Entry 9BYM (electron microscopy, 3.11 A resolution); this record covers chains H and I of the 18 polymer chains in the assembly.

== Chain H ==
Protein: ATP synthase F1 subunit delta
Organism: Sus scrofa
Reference sequence: A0A4X1VPE5 (A0A4X1VPE5_PIG); residues -21 to 146 here correspond to UniProt positions 1-168 (UniProt number = residue number + 22)
Amino-acid sequence (168 residues; numbered -21 to 146; the number before each row is that of its first residue; numbers below 1 keep their minus sign (Met-21 is residue -21)):
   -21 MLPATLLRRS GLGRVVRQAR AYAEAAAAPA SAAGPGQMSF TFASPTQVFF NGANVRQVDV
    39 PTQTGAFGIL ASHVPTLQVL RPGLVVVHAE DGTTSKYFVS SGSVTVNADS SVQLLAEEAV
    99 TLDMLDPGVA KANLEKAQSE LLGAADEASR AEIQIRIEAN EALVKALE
Not modelled in the structure: -21 to 13, 146

== Chain I ==
Protein: ATP synthase F1 subunit epsilon
Organism: Sus scrofa
Reference sequence: A0A8D1L782 (A0A8D1L782_PIG); residues -85 to 50 here correspond to UniProt positions 1-136 (UniProt number = residue number + 86)
Amino-acid sequence (136 residues; each row starts with the number of its first residue; numbers below 1 keep their minus sign (Phe-85 is residue -85)):
   -85 FPFNNCREQT NSLNCLGLQA APRWTGAEGL RPLLPGLSLG THPGLSRTSA ACHGVGSPRP
   -25 SWAARSEPTL TGPRDSTRRA HSSDIMVAYW RQAGLSYIRY SQICAKAVRD ALKAEFKANA
    35 EKTSGSNVKI VKVKKE
Not modelled in the structure: -85 to 0, 49-50

== How chain H and chain I interact ==
Residue-residue contacts - 43 pairs, chain H then chain I:
  Thr24(H) - Lys36(I)  hydrogen bond
  Gln41(H) - Trp4(I)
  Gln41(H) - Tyr14(I)
  Val57(H) - Tyr11(I)
  Leu58(H) - Tyr11(I)  hydrogen bond (backbone-side chain)
  Arg59(H) - Tyr3(I)
  Arg59(H) - Tyr14(I)
  Pro60(H) - Tyr14(I)
  Phe76(H) - Val22(I)  hydrophobic
  Ser78(H) - Ser15(I)
  Ser78(H) - Cys18(I)  hydrogen bond
  Ser78(H) - Ala19(I)  hydrogen bond (side chain-backbone)
  Ser79(H) - Tyr11(I)
  Ser79(H) - Ser15(I)  hydrogen bond
  Ser79(H) - Cys18(I)  hydrogen bond
  Gly80(H) - Tyr11(I)  hydrogen bond (backbone-side chain)
  Glu95(H) - Ser15(I)  hydrogen bond
  Glu96(H) - Ala19(I)
  Glu96(H) - Arg23(I)  salt bridge
  Glu96(H) - Thr37(I)
  Val98(H) - Val22(I)  hydrophobic
  Val98(H) - Leu26(I)  hydrophobic
  Met102(H) - Leu26(I)
  Met102(H) - Lys27(I)  hydrogen bond (backbone-backbone)
  Met102(H) - Phe30(I)  hydrophobic
  Leu103(H) - Val22(I)
  Leu103(H) - Ala25(I)
  Leu103(H) - Leu26(I)  hydrophobic
  Asp104(H) - Ala25(I)  hydrogen bond (backbone-backbone)
  Asp104(H) - Lys27(I)
  Val107(H) - Ala25(I)
  Asn111(H) - Asp24(I)
  Ala129(H) - Tyr3(I)
  Ala129(H) - Ala7(I)  hydrophobic
  Glu130(H) - Ile17(I)
  Gln132(H) - Tyr3(I)
  Ile133(H) - Tyr3(I)  hydrophobic
  Ile133(H) - Trp4(I)  hydrophobic
  Ile133(H) - Tyr14(I)  hydrophobic
  Ile133(H) - Ile17(I)  hydrophobic
  Arg134(H) - Ile17(I)
  Glu136(H) - Tyr3(I)  hydrogen bond
  Leu141(H) - Ala25(I)  hydrophobic
Interface residues without a listed pair, chain H (28 interface residues in all): Asp101, Ala126, Ala137
Interface residues without a listed pair, chain I (20 interface residues in all): Leu9, Ala21

== Overview ==
Chain H and chain I form an interface of 28 and 20 residues respectively, with 11 hydrogen bonds and 1 salt
bridge. Polar contacts include Glu96(H)-Arg23(I), Thr24(H)-Lys36(I) and Leu58(H)-Tyr11(I).
Here chain H is ATP synthase F1 subunit delta and chain I is ATP synthase F1 subunit epsilon, both from Sus
scrofa. Entry 9BYM (Cryo-EM structure of ATP synthase non-stator state) was determined by electron microscopy.
